9M1C - chains A and C; structure by X-ray diffraction, 1.67 A resolution.

== Chain A ==
Name: Vitamin D3 receptor
From: Rattus norvegicus
UniProt: P13053 (VDR_RAT); numbering as in UniProt; present here: 116-159, 207-423
Amino-acid sequence (271 residues; row label = number of the first residue in the row; note: 47 numbers in that range are skipped by the numbering (no residue carries them; nothing is unmodelled there)):
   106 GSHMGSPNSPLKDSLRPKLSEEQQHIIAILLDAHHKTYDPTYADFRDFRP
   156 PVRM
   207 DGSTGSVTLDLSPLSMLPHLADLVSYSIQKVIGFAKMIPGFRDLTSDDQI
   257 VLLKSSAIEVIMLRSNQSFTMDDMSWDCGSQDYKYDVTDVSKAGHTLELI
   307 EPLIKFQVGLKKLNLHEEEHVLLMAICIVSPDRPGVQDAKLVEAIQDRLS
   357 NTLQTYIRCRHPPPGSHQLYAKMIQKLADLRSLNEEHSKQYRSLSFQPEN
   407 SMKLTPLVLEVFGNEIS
Not modelled in the structure: 106-122, 207-217, 421-423
Sequence notes: expression tag (106-115)
Ligand contacts: A1L8A ((4S)-5-[4-[[4-(2-ethyl-2-oxidanyl-butoxy)-3-methyl-phenyl]-methyl-phenyl-silyl]-2-methyl-phenoxy]-4-oxidanyl-pentanoic acid): Thr142, Tyr143, Asp144, Tyr147, Phe150, Leu223, Leu226, Ala227, Leu229, Val230, Tyr232, Ser233, Lys236, Ile264, Ile267, Arg270, Ser271, Ser274, Trp282, Cys284, Tyr291, Asp292, Asp295, Val296, Ala299, His301, Leu309, His393, Tyr397, Leu400, Leu410, Val414, Phe418
Swiss-Prot annotation at these positions:
  - region: Lys242 to Lys260 (Interaction with coactivator LXXLL motif)
  - motif: Pro412 to Asn420 (9aaTAD)
  - binding site (calcitriol): Tyr143, Ser233, Arg270, Ser274, His301, His393

== Chain C ==
Name: Mediator of RNA polymerase II transcription subunit 1
UniProt: Q15648 (MED1_HUMAN); residues 625-637 here correspond to UniProt positions 640-652 (UniProt number = residue number + 15)
Amino-acid sequence (13 residues; each row starts with the number of its first residue):
   625 KNHPMLMNLLKDN
Not modelled in the structure: 636-637
Swiss-Prot annotation at these positions:
  - motif: Leu630 to Leu634 (LXXLL motif 2)

== Interface between chain A and chain C ==
Pairs across the interface (21):
  Ile238(A) - Leu630(C)  hydrophobic
  Ile238(A) - Leu633(C)  hydrophobic
  Ile238(A) - Leu634(C)  hydrophobic
  Lys242(A) - Leu633(C)  hydrogen bond (side chain-backbone)
  Lys242(A) - Leu634(C)
  Lys242(A) - Lys635(C)
  Phe247(A) - Leu634(C)  hydrophobic
  Ser252(A) - Met631(C)
  Gln255(A) - Leu634(C)
  Ile256(A) - His627(C)
  Ile256(A) - Leu630(C)  hydrophobic
  Ile256(A) - Met631(C)  hydrophobic
  Leu259(A) - Leu634(C)  hydrophobic
  Lys260(A) - His627(C)  hydrogen bond
  Lys260(A) - Leu630(C)
  Pro412(A) - Met629(C)  hydrophobic
  Leu413(A) - Met629(C)
  Glu416(A) - His627(C)
  Glu416(A) - Pro628(C)
  Glu416(A) - Met629(C)  hydrogen bond (side chain-backbone)
  Glu416(A) - Leu630(C)  hydrogen bond (side chain-backbone)
Other interface residues (no listed pair), chain A (13 interface residues in all): Gln235, Val417
Other interface residues (no listed pair), chain C (9 interface residues in all): Asn626

== Summary ==
13 residues of chain A and 9 residues of chain C are in contact, with 4 hydrogen bonds. Polar pairs include
Lys242(A)-Leu633(C), Lys260(A)-His627(C) and Glu416(A)-Met629(C). Chain A binds compound A1L8A. UniProt lists
6 calcitriol-binding residues on chain A.
Here chain A is Vitamin D3 receptor (Rattus norvegicus) and chain C is Mediator of RNA polymerase II
transcription subunit 1. Entry 9M1C (Vitamin D receptor complex with a triphenylpropylsilane derivative) was
determined by X-ray diffraction together with 9M10, 9M11, 9M12, 9M13, 9M14, 9M15 and 7 further entries from
the same study.
